Entry 7YTB (X-ray diffraction, 3.00 A resolution); this record covers chains A and B.

== Chain A (and B) ==
Name: Kin4B8
Notes: chain B of this document is another copy of the same molecule, construct and numbering; everything in this record applies to it too
Amino-acid sequence (262 residues; numbered 1 to 262; the number before each row is that of its first residue):
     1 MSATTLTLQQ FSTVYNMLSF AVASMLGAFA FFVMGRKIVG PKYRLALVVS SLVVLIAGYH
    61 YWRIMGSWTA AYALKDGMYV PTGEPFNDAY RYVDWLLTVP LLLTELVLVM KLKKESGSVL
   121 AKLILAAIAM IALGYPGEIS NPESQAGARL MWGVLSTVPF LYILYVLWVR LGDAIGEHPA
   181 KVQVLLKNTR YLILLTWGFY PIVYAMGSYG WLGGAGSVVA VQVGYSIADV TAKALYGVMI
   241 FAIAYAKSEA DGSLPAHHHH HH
Unresolved in the structure: 1-2, 210-211, 257-262 (chain B: 1, 257-262)
Covalent attachments: retinal (RET) linked to K233

== Chain A / chain B interface ==
Contacting residue pairs (26):
  L45(A) with F31(B), hydrophobic; I38(B), hydrophobic
  V49(A) with F31(B), hydrophobic
  L52(A) with G27(B); A30(B), hydrophobic
  R63(A) with Y15(B), hydrogen bond
  G83(A) with L74(B)
  E84(A) with L74(B)
  P85(A) with L8(B), hydrophobic; L74(B); Y79(B)
  N87(A) with S12(B); N16(B), hydrogen bond
  A89(A) with N16(B)
  Y90(A) with N16(B); S19(B)
  V93(A) with N16(B); M17(B), hydrophobic; F20(B)
  L96(A) with F20(B), hydrophobic
  L97(A) with F20(B); A23(B); S24(B)
  Y135(A) with T13(B), hydrogen bond; N16(B), hydrogen bond
  I139(A) with Q9(B)
Interface residues without a listed pair, chain A (19 interface residues in all): V48, I56, H60, L112
Interface residues without a listed pair, chain B (20 interface residues in all): M34, F241, Y245

== Overview ==
The interface between chain A and chain B involves 19 residues on one side and 20 on the other; the contacts
include 4 hydrogen bonds. Polar contacts include R63(A)-Y15(B), N87(A)-N16(B) and Y135(A)-T13(B).
Both chains are Kin4B8. Entry 7YTB (Crystal structure of Kin4B8) was determined by X-ray diffraction (same
publication as 8I2Z).
